Entry 4Y9Z (X-ray diffraction, 2.80 A resolution); this record covers chains K and W of the 34 polymer chains in the assembly.

== Chain K ==
Molecule: Proteasome subunit beta type-5
From: Saccharomyces cerevisiae (strain ATCC 204508 / S288c)
Notes: EC 3.4.25.1
Reference sequence: P30656 (PSB5_YEAST); residues 1-212 here correspond to UniProt positions 76-287 (UniProt number = residue number + 75)
Sequence (212 residues; row label = number of the first residue in the row):
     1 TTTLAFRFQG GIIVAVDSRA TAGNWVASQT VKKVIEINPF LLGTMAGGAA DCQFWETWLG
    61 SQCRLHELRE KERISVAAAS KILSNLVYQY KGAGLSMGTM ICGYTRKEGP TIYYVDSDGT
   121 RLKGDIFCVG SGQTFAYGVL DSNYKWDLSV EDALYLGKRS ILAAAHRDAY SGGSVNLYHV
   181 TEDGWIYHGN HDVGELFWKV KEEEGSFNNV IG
Ion coordination: Mg2+: Ala165, Asp168, Ser171 (shared with Asp204(W) of chain W)

== Chain W ==
Molecule: Proteasome subunit beta type-3
From: Saccharomyces cerevisiae (strain ATCC 204508 / S288c)
Notes: EC 3.4.25.1
Reference sequence: P25451 (PSB3_YEAST); residues 0-204 here correspond to UniProt positions 1-205 (UniProt number = residue number + 1)
Sequence (205 residues; each row starts with the number of its first residue; numbering starts at 0):
     0 MSDPSSINGG IVVAMTGKDC VAIACDLRLG SQSLGVSNKF EKIFHYGHVF LGITGLATDV
    60 TTLNEMFRYK TNLYKLKEER AIEPETFTQL VSSSLYERRF GPYFVGPVVA GINSKSGKPF
   120 IAGFDLIGCI DEAKDFIVSG TASDQLFGMC ESLYEPNLEP EDLFETISQA LLNAADRDAL
   180 SGWGAVVYII KKDEVVKRYL KMRQD
Disordered / not traced: 0
Ion coordination: Mg2+: Asp204 (shared with Ala165(K), Asp168(K), Ser171(K) of chain K)
Curated features (UniProtKB/Swiss-Prot):
  - modified residue: Ser30 (Phosphoserine)
  - cross-link: Lys69 (Glycyl lysine isopeptide (Lys-Gly) (interchain with G-Cter in ubiquitin))

== How chain K and chain W interact ==
Pairs across the interface - 46 pairs, chain K then chain W:
  Arg19(K) - Asp204(W)  salt bridge
  Asn24(K) - Asp177(W)
  Asn24(K) - Ala178(W)  hydrogen bond (backbone-backbone)
  Asn24(K) - Leu179(W)
  Trp25(K) - Gln144(W)
  Trp25(K) - Arg176(W)
  Val26(K) - Asp175(W)
  Val26(K) - Arg176(W)  hydrogen bond (backbone-side chain)
  Val26(K) - Asp177(W)
  Val26(K) - Ala178(W)
  Ala27(K) - Arg176(W)  hydrogen bond (backbone-side chain)
  Ser28(K) - Arg176(W)
  Gln29(K) - Arg202(W)
  Phe135(K) - Leu33(W)  hydrophobic
  Ala165(K) - Asp204(W)
  His166(K) - Trp182(W)  hydrogen bond (backbone-side chain)
  His166(K) - Gln203(W)  hydrogen bond (side chain-backbone)
  Arg167(K) - Ser32(W)
  Arg167(K) - Gly34(W)  hydrogen bond (side chain-backbone)
  Arg167(K) - Val35(W)  hydrogen bond (side chain-backbone)
  Arg167(K) - Trp182(W)
  Asp168(K) - Ser32(W)
  Ala169(K) - Arg27(W)
  Ala169(K) - Ser32(W)  hydrogen bond (backbone-backbone)
  Ala169(K) - Ala178(W)
  Tyr170(K) - Ser32(W)
  Tyr170(K) - Ala178(W)  hydrophobic
  Ser171(K) - Asp204(W)
  Gly172(K) - Asp204(W)
  Gly173(K) - Arg202(W)  hydrogen bond (backbone-side chain)
  Gly173(K) - Asp204(W)  hydrogen bond (backbone-side chain)
  Asp192(K) - Arg202(W)  salt bridge
  Val193(K) - Arg202(W)
  Val193(K) - Asp204(W)
  Gly194(K) - Arg202(W)
  Phe197(K) - Gln203(W)
  Trp198(K) - Lys200(W)
  Trp198(K) - Met201(W)
  Trp198(K) - Gln203(W)
  Asn209(K) - Asn37(W)  hydrogen bond (backbone-side chain)
  Asn209(K) - Lys38(W)  hydrogen bond (backbone-side chain)
  Val210(K) - Asn37(W)
  Val210(K) - Gln203(W)
  Ile211(K) - Leu26(W)  hydrophobic
  Ile211(K) - Lys38(W)
  Ile211(K) - Tyr198(W)  hydrophobic
Interface residues without a listed pair, chain K (26 interface residues in all): Asn208
Interface residues without a listed pair, chain W (23 interface residues in all): Ser5, Gln31

== In short ==
Chain K and chain W form an interface of 26 and 23 residues respectively; the contacts include 12 hydrogen
bonds and 2 salt bridges. Among the polar pairs are Arg19(K)-Asp204(W), Asp192(K)-Arg202(W) and
Val26(K)-Arg176(W). The Mg2+ site is built by Ala165(K), Asp168(K), Ser171(K) and Asp204(W).
Here chain K is Proteasome subunit beta type-5 and chain W is Proteasome subunit beta type-3, both from
Saccharomyces cerevisiae (strain ATCC 204508 / S288c). Entry 4Y9Z (Yeast 20S proteasome beta2-H116E mutant in
complex with Ac-LAE-ep) was determined by X-ray diffraction, deposited together with 4Y69, 4Y6A, 4Y6V, 4Y6Z,
4Y70, 4Y74 and 34 further entries.
